1Z84 - chains A and B; structure by X-ray diffraction, 1.83 A resolution.

== Chain A (and B) ==
Molecule: galactose-1-phosphate uridyl transferase-like protein
Source organism: Arabidopsis thaliana
Notes: chain B of this document is another copy of the same molecule, construct and numbering; everything in this record applies to it too
UniProt: Q9FK51 (Q9FK51_ARATH); residue numbers follow UniProt; this construct covers 1-351
Amino-acid sequence (351 residues; each row starts with the number of its first residue):
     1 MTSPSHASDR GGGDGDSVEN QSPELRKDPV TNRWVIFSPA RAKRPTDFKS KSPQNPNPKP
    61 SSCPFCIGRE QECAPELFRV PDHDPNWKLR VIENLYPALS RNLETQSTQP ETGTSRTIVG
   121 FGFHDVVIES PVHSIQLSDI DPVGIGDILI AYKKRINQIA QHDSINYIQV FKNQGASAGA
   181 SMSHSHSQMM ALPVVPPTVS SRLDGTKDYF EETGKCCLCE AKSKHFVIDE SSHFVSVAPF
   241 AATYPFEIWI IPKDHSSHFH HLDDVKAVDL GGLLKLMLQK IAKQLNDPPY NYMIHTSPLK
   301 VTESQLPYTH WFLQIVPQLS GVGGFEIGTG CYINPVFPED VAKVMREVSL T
Unresolved in the structure: 1-21, 40-43, 53-59, 108-115 (chain B: 1-20, 40-45, 51-61, 108-115, 351)
Covalently attached groups: adenosine monophosphate (AMP) linked to H186
Bound ions: Zn2+ site 1: C63, C66, H133, H184; Zn2+ site 2: C216, C219, H255, H310
Ligand contacts: adenosine monophosphate (AMP): P64, F65, E72, C73, A74, I92, E93, N94, L95, Y96, H124, V126, N173, G179, A180, S181, M182, Q188
Swiss-Prot annotation at these positions:
  - active site: H186 (Tele-AMP-histidine intermediate)
  - binding site (ADP-alpha-D-glucose): R41 to R44, E72 to A74, N94, N173, G179 to M182, Q188, G321, F325, E326
  - binding site (Zn(2+)): C63, C66, H133, H184, C216, C219, H255, H310

== Chain A / chain B interface ==
Contacting residue pairs - 101 pairs, chain A then chain B:
  P23(A) with A98(B); S100(B); G120(B), hydrogen bond (backbone-backbone)
  E24(A) with T117(B); I118(B); G120(B)
  L25(A) with L99(B), hydrophobic; T117(B); I118(B), hydrogen bond (backbone-backbone); V119(B); G120(B); V194(B), hydrophobic
  R26(A) with R116(B); T117(B)
  K27(A) with R116(B), hydrogen bond (backbone-backbone)
  R33(A) with P197(B)
  W34(A) with R116(B); I118(B), hydrophobic; V194(B)
  I36(A) with A98(B); L99(B), hydrophobic
  S38(A) with P97(B); A98(B), hydrogen bond (side chain-backbone)
  A98(A) with P23(B); I36(B); S38(B), hydrogen bond (backbone-side chain)
  L99(A) with L25(B), hydrophobic; I36(B), hydrophobic
  S100(A) with P23(B)
  L103(A) with S22(B)
  R116(A) with L25(B); R26(B); K27(B), hydrogen bond (backbone-backbone); W34(B); K224(B), hydrogen bond (side chain-backbone); F240(B)
  T117(A) with E24(B); L25(B); F240(B)
  I118(A) with E24(B); L25(B), hydrogen bond (backbone-backbone); W34(B), hydrophobic
  G120(A) with P23(B), hydrogen bond (backbone-backbone); E24(B); L25(B)
  Q169(A) with G328(B); T329(B)
  F171(A) with G324(B); F325(B)
  N173(A) with G323(B); G324(B), hydrogen bond (side chain-backbone)
  A178(A) with V322(B); G323(B)
  G179(A) with V322(B)
  M190(A) with I36(B), hydrophobic; F325(B), hydrophobic
  L192(A) with F325(B), hydrophobic
  V194(A) with W34(B)
  P196(A) with T329(B)
  P197(A) with R33(B); T329(B); G330(B)
  T198(A) with G328(B), hydrogen bond (side chain-backbone); T329(B), hydrogen bond (backbone-backbone); G330(B)
  K224(A) with R116(B), hydrogen bond (backbone-side chain)
  F240(A) with R116(B); T117(B)
  Y244(A) with I327(B)
  N291(A) with G323(B); G324(B); I327(B)
  M293(A) with G324(B); I327(B), hydrophobic; G328(B)
  H295(A) with G328(B)
  V322(A) with A178(B)
  G323(A) with N173(B); A178(B); N291(B)
  G324(A) with F171(B); N173(B), hydrogen bond (backbone-side chain); N291(B); M293(B)
  F325(A) with F171(B); M190(B), hydrophobic; L192(B), hydrophobic
  I327(A) with Y244(B); N291(B); M293(B), hydrophobic
  G328(A) with Q169(B); T198(B), hydrogen bond (backbone-side chain); M293(B); H295(B)
  T329(A) with Q169(B); P196(B); P197(B); T198(B), hydrogen bond (backbone-backbone)
  G330(A) with P197(B); T198(B)
  I333(A) with M190(B), hydrophobic
Other interface residues (no listed pair), chain A (49 interface residues in all): P97, V119, S177, P193, Q314, C331
Other interface residues (no listed pair), chain B (51 interface residues in all): L103, S177, G179, P193, Q314, V316, C331, I333

== Summary ==
49 residues of chain A and 51 residues of chain B are in contact; the contacts include 16 hydrogen bonds.
Polar pairs include S38(A)-A98(B), R116(A)-K224(B) and N173(A)-G324(B). Adenosine monophosphate is covalently
linked to H186(A).
Both chains are galactose-1-phosphate uridyl transferase-like protein (Arabidopsis thaliana). Entry 1Z84
(X-ray structure of galt-like protein from arabidopsis thaliana at5g18200) was determined by X-ray
diffraction, deposited together with 1ZWJ.
